5JTP - chains B and D of the 8 polymer chains in the assembly; structure by solution NMR.

[Chain B (and D)]
Molecule: Protein-export protein SecB
Source organism: Escherichia coli O157:H7
Notes: chain D of this document is another copy of the same molecule, construct and numbering; everything in this record applies to it too
Reference sequence: P0AG88 (SECB_ECO57); numbering as in UniProt (aligned over 1-155)
Amino-acid sequence (155 residues; numbered 1 to 155; the number before each row is that of its first residue):
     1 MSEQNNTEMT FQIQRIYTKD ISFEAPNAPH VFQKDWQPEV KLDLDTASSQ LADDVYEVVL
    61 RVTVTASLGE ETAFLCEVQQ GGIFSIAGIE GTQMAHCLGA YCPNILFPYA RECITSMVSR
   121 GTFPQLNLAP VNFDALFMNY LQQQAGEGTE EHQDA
What the authors report for this chain:
  - mutagenesis - V40A/L42A/L44A (40-fold): decreased binding to Alkaline phosphatase

[Interface between chain B and chain D]
Residue-residue contacts (26; chain B residue first):
  Gln12(B) - Ala129(D)
  Ile13(B) - Asn127(D)
  Ile13(B) - Leu128(D)
  Ile13(B) - Pro130(D)
  Arg15(B) - Asn127(D)
  Ile16(B) - Gln125(D)
  Ile16(B) - Asn127(D)
  Tyr101(B) - Pro130(D)
  Ile105(B) - Arg111(D)
  Ile105(B) - Pro130(D)
  Phe107(B) - Tyr109(D)
  Pro108(B) - Pro108(D)
  Pro108(B) - Tyr109(D)
  Pro108(B) - Glu112(D)
  Tyr109(B) - Arg111(D)
  Tyr109(B) - Glu112(D)
  Tyr109(B) - Thr115(D)
  Arg111(B) - Ile16(D)
  Arg111(B) - Tyr109(D)
  Glu112(B) - Glu112(D)
  Glu112(B) - Ser116(D)
  Glu112(B) - Arg120(D)
  Pro130(B) - Ile13(D)
  Pro130(B) - Ile16(D)
  Pro130(B) - Tyr109(D)
  Asn132(B) - Tyr101(D)
Other interface residues (no listed pair), chain B (15 interface residues in all): Phe11, Asn104

[In short]
Chain B and chain D each contribute 15 residues to their interface. The paper reports that V40A/L42A/L44A of
chain B reduce binding to Alkaline phosphatase.
Both chains are Protein-export protein SecB (Escherichia coli O157:H7). Entry 5JTP (The structure of chaperone
SecB in complex with unstructured proPhoA binding site e) was determined by solution NMR together with 5JTL,
5JTM, 5JTN, 5JTO, 5JTQ and 5JTR from the same study.
